Entry 9F9T (electron microscopy, 2.31 A resolution); this record covers chains F and G of the 28 polymer chains in the assembly.

[Chain F]
Molecule: Proteasome subunit alpha type
From: Trypanosoma cruzi
Reference sequence: Q3ZMB6 (Q3ZMB6_TRYCR); residue numbers follow UniProt; this construct covers 1-265
Amino-acid sequence (265 residues; each row starts with the number of its first residue):
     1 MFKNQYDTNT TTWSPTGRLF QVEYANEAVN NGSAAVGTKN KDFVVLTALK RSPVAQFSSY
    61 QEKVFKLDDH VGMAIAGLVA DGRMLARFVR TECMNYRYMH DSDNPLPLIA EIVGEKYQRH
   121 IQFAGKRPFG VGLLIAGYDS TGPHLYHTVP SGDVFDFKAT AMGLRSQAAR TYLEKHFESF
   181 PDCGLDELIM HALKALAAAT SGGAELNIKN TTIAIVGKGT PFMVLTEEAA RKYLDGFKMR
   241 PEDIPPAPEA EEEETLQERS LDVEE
Unresolved in the structure: 1-3, 52-59, 201-203, 235-265

[Chain G]
Molecule: Putative proteasome alpha 7 subunit
From: Trypanosoma cruzi
Reference sequence: A0A2V2VRE2 (A0A2V2VRE2_TRYCR); residue numbers follow UniProt; this construct covers 1-237
Amino-acid sequence (237 residues; row label = number of the first residue in the row):
     1 MSGTEHDQST DIFSADGRVF QVEYACKAVD NGSTAVAACC TDGVVVAVEK ILTSRMLEEG
    61 SNDRIHAVDR QAGVCICGML PDGRAVVSRA RAEAENSRDV FATPIPGSVL ASRIGEFMHV
   121 YTTHYAYRPF GCSVIIASYA DDGPQLFVSD PSGTVAGYYG IALGKGKTVA KTELEKLNFK
   181 SITCDEAVVK LTKILHDVHD KSKDKLYELE VAWVCNKSNC VFQHVPNDMI PKPPASQ
Unresolved in the structure: 1-3, 231-237

[Chain F / chain G interface]
Pairs across the interface (57; chain F residue first):
  Gln-5(F) / Gln-8(G)
  Tyr-6(F) / Asp-7(G)  hydrogen bond
  Tyr-6(F) / Gln-8(G)
  Thr-10(F) / Arg-128(G)
  Thr-11(F) / Gln-21(G)
  Thr-11(F) / Ala-126(G)
  Thr-11(F) / Arg-128(G)
  Thr-12(F) / Gln-8(G)  hydrogen bond (side chain-backbone)
  Thr-12(F) / Gln-21(G)
  Trp-13(F) / Gln-21(G)  hydrogen bond (backbone-side chain)
  Trp-13(F) / Tyr-24(G)  hydrophobic
  Trp-13(F) / Ala-25(G)
  Trp-13(F) / Ala-28(G)  hydrophobic
  Trp-13(F) / Met-79(G)  hydrophobic
  Trp-13(F) / Arg-128(G)
  Trp-13(F) / Pro-129(G)  hydrogen bond (side chain-backbone)
  Trp-13(F) / Gly-131(G)
  Ser-14(F) / Tyr-24(G)
  Pro-15(F) / Tyr-24(G)  hydrophobic
  Pro-15(F) / Lys-27(G)
  Gly-17(F) / Tyr-24(G)
  Leu-19(F) / Arg-128(G)
  Lys-39(F) / Glu-58(G)  salt bridge
  Glu-111(F) / Arg-84(G)
  Glu-115(F) / Ser-88(G)  hydrogen bond
  Gln-118(F) / Pro-81(G)
  Gln-118(F) / Asp-82(G)  hydrogen bond
  Gln-118(F) / Ala-85(G)
  Ile-121(F) / Arg-128(G)  hydrogen bond (backbone-side chain)
  Gln-122(F) / Tyr-121(G)
  Gln-122(F) / Tyr-127(G)
  Gln-122(F) / Arg-128(G)  hydrogen bond (side chain-backbone)
  Gln-122(F) / Phe-130(G)
  Phe-123(F) / Ala-126(G)
  Phe-123(F) / Tyr-127(G)
  Ala-124(F) / Ala-126(G)  hydrogen bond (backbone-backbone)
  Ser-151(F) / Pro-81(G)
  Gly-152(F) / Pro-81(G)
  Asp-153(F) / Pro-81(G)
  Val-154(F) / Asn-62(G)  hydrogen bond (backbone-side chain)
  Phe-155(F) / Thr-53(G)
  Phe-155(F) / Leu-57(G)  hydrophobic
  Phe-155(F) / Ser-61(G)
  Phe-155(F) / Asn-62(G)
  Asp-156(F) / Leu-57(G)
  Asp-156(F) / Glu-58(G)  hydrogen bond (backbone-backbone)
  Asp-156(F) / Ser-61(G)  hydrogen bond (backbone-side chain)
  Phe-157(F) / Ser-54(G)
  Phe-157(F) / Met-56(G)
  Phe-157(F) / Leu-57(G)  hydrophobic
  Lys-158(F) / Met-56(G)  hydrogen bond (backbone-backbone)
  Lys-158(F) / Glu-58(G)
  Ala-159(F) / Met-56(G)
  Leu-173(F) / Met-56(G)  hydrophobic
  Glu-174(F) / Arg-55(G)
  Phe-177(F) / Arg-55(G)
  Phe-177(F) / Met-56(G)  hydrophobic
Other interface residues (no listed pair), chain F (33 interface residues in all): Thr-16, Thr-160, Arg-170
Other interface residues (no listed pair), chain G (29 interface residues in all): Asn-31

[Summary]
33 residues of chain F face 29 of chain G across their interface, with 13 hydrogen bonds and 1 salt bridge.
Polar contacts include Lys-39(F)/Glu-58(G), Tyr-6(F)/Asp-7(G) and Thr-12(F)/Gln-8(G).
Here chain F is Proteasome subunit alpha type and chain G is Putative proteasome alpha 7 subunit, both from
Trypanosoma cruzi. Entry 9F9T (CryoEM structure of native Trypanosoma cruzi apo proteasome 20S subunit) was
determined by electron microscopy (same publication as 9F9P).
